Entry 8WP2 (electron microscopy, 3.30 A resolution); this record covers chains L and P of the 16 polymer chains in the assembly.

Chain L:
Name: TIR domain-containing protein
From: Maribacter polysiphoniae
Chain sequence (452 residues; each row starts with the number of its first residue):
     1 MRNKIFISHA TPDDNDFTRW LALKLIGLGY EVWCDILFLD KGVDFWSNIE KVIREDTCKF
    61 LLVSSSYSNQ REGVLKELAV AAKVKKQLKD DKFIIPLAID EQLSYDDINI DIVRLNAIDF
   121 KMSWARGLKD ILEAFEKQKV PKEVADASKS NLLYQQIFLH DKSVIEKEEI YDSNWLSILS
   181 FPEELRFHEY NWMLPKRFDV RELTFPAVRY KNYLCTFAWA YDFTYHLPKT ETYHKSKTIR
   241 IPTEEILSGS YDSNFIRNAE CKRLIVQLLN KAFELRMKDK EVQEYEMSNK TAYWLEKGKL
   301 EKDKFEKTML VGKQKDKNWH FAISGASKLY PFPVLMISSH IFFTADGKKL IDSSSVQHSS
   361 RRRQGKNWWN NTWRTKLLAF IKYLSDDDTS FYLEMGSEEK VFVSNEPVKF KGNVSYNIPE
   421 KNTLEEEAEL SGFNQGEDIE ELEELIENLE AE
Unresolved in the structure: 418-452

Chain P:
Molecule: 25-nt DNA strand
Sequence (25 nucleotides; numbered 1 to 25; the number before each row is that of its first residue):
     1 CAACTAATAG ATTAGAGCCG TCAAT
Unresolved in the structure: 1-2, 23-25

How chain L and chain P interact:
Pairs across the interface (11; chain L residue first):
  Arg263(L) - DG10(P)  sugar contact
  Arg263(L) - DA11(P)  hydrogen bond to the sugar
  Gln267(L) - DG10(P)  phosphate contact
  Lys328(L) - DA11(P)  salt bridge to the phosphate
  Ser359(L) - DC18(P)  phosphate contact
  Ser359(L) - DC19(P)  phosphate contact
  Ser359(L) - DG20(P)  phosphate contact
  Arg362(L) - DG20(P)  phosphate contact
  Arg363(L) - DG20(P)  salt bridge to the phosphate
  Lys366(L) - DC22(P)  hydrogen bond to the base
  Trp369(L) - DC22(P)  hydrogen bond to the base
Other interface residues (no listed pair), chain L (10 interface residues in all): Arg197, Val266
Other interface residues (no listed pair), chain P (10 interface residues in all): DA6, DA7, DA9, DT21

Summary:
The chain L/chain P interface involves 10 residues from each chain; the contacts include 3 hydrogen bonds and
2 salt bridges. Among the polar pairs are Lys366(L)-DC22(P), Trp369(L)-DC22(P) and Arg263(L)-DA11(P).
Chain L is TIR domain-containing protein (Maribacter polysiphoniae) and chain P is a 25-nt DNA strand; the
structure, MapSPARTA tetramer bound with guide-target, was determined by electron microscopy.
